8CT1 - chains A and c of the 34 polymer chains in the assembly; structure by electron microscopy, 4.80 A resolution (low resolution: residue-level contacts below are approximate; hydrogen-bond / salt-bridge calls are withheld).

[Chain A (and c)]
Molecule: Dynamin-like 120 kDa protein, mitochondrial
Organism: Homo sapiens
Notes: EC 3.6.5.5; chain c of this document is another copy of the same molecule, construct and numbering; everything in this record applies to it too
UniProtKB: O60313 (OPA1_HUMAN); numbering as in UniProt (aligned over 1-960)
Amino-acid sequence (960 residues; numbered 1 to 960; the number before each row is that of its first residue):
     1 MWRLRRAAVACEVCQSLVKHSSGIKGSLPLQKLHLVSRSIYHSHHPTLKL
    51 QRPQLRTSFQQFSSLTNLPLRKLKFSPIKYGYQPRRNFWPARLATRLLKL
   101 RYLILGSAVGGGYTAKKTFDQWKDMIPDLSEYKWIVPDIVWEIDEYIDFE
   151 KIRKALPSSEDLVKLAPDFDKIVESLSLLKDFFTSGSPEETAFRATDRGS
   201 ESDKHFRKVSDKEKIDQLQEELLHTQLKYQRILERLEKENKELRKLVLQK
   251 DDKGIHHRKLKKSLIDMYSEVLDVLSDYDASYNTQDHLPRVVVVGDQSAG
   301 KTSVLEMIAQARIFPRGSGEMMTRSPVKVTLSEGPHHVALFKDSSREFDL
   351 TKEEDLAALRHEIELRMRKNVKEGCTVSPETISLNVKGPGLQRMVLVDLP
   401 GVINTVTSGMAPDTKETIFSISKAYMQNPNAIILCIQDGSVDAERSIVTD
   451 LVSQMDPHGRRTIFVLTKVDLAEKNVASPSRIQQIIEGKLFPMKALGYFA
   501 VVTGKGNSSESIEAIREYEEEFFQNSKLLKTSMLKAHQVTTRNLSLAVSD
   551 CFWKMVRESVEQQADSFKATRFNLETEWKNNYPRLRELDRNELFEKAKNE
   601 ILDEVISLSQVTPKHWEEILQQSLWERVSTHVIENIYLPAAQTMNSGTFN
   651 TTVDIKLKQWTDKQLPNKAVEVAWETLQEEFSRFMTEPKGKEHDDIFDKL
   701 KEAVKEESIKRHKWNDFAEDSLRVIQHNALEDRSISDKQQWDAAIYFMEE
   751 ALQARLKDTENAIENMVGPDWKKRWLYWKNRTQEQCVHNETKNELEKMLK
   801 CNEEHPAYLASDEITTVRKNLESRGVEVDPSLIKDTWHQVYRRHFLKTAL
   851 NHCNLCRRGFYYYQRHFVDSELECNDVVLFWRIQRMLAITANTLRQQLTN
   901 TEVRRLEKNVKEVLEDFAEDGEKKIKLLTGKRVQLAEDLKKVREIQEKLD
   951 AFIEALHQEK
Disordered / not traced: 1-262
UniProt features mapped onto this chain:
  - region: Gly-295 to Thr-302 (G1 motif), Met-321 to Arg-324 (G2 motif), Asp-398 to Gly-401 (G3 motif), Thr-467 to Asp-470 (G4 motif), Val-501 to Gly-504 (G5 motif)
  - binding site (GTP): Ser-298, Gly-300, Lys-301, Thr-302, Ser-303, Gly-317, Lys-468, Asp-470, Thr-503, Gly-506, Asn-507
  - binding site (Mg(2+)): Thr-302, Thr-323, Asp-398
  - site: Arg-194, Ala-195 (Cleavage at site S1)
  - modified residue: Lys-228 (N6-acetyllysine)
  - natural variant: Ala-8 (A8S: In OPA1; uncertain significance), Arg-38 to Ser-43 (deletion: In OPA1), Tyr-80 (Y80C: In OPA1), Thr-95 (T95M: In OPA1), Tyr-102 (Y102C: In OPA1), Glu-270 (E270K: In OPA1), Leu-272 (L272P: In OPA1), Asp-273 (D273A: In OPA1), Arg-290 (R290Q: In OPA1; R290W: In OPA1), Val-293 to Val-294 (deletion: In OPA1), Gly-300 (G300E: In OPA1), Gln-310 (Q310R: In OPA1), 46 further natural variant entries in UniProt
  - mutagenesis: Glu-213 (E213A: In interface mutant 9; strongly decreased ability to mediate mitochondrial fusion; when associated with A-217, A-557 and A-565), Gln-217 (Q217A: In interface mutant 9; strongly decreased ability to mediate mitochondrial fusion; when associated with A-213, A-557 and A-565), Arg-235 (R235A: In interface mutant 8; strongly decreased ability to mediate mitochondrial fusion), Leu-243 (L243A: In mutant control 1; does not affect ability to mediate mitochondrial fusion), Leu-248 (L248A: In mutant control 2; does not affect ability to mediate mitochondrial fusion), Gln-297 (Q297E: Abolished GTPase activity without affecting the ability to bind membranes), Ser-298 (S298A: Abolished GTPase activity without affecting the ability to bind membranes), Lys-301 (K301A: Abolished GTPase activity), Thr-302 (T302A: Abolished GTPase activity; T302N: Abolished GTPase activity without affecting the ability to bind membranes), Arg-316 (R316A: Strongly decreased GTPase activity), Glu-320 (E320A: Decreased GTPase activity), Met-321 (M321A: Strongly decreased GTPase activity), 39 further mutagenesis entries in UniProt
Disulfide bonds: Cys-856/Cys-874
Reported in the primary citation:
  - mutagenesis - W771A, K772E, R774E, R781E, K797E, K800E, R824E: abolished binding to membrane
  - mutagenesis - W775A: unchanged binding to membrane

[How chain A and chain c interact]
Contacting residue pairs (7):
  Asp-812(A) / Lys-819(c)
  Glu-813(A) / Lys-819(c)
  Thr-816(A) / Thr-816(c)
  Thr-816(A) / Lys-819(c)
  Lys-819(A) / Asp-812(c)
  Lys-819(A) / Glu-813(c)
  Lys-819(A) / Thr-816(c)
Other interface residues (no listed pair), chain A (8 interface residues in all): Cys-801, Thr-815, Asn-820, Ser-823
Other interface residues (no listed pair), chain c (8 interface residues in all): Cys-801, Thr-815, Asn-820, Ser-823

[Summary]
The chain A/chain c interface involves 8 residues from each chain. From UniProt: 11 GTP-binding residues, 3
Mg2+-binding residues and 67 mutagenesis sites on chain A. From the paper: W771A, K772E and R774E of chain A,
among others, abolish binding to membrane; W775A of chain A leaves binding to membrane unchanged; 8
substitutions were tested in all.
Chain A and chain c are both Dynamin-like 120 kDa protein, mitochondrial (Homo sapiens); the structure, CryoEM
structure of human S-OPA1 assembled on lipid membrane in membrane-adjacent state, was determined by electron
microscopy, deposited together with 8CT9.
